PDB entry 6ZN8 | X-ray diffraction, 3.21 A resolution | chains A and B of the 3 polymer chains in the assembly

== Chain A (and B) ==
Protein: Endoribonuclease VapD
Source organism: Haemophilus influenzae (strain 86-028NP)
Notes: EC 3.1.-.-; chain B of this document is another copy of the same molecule, construct and numbering; everything in this record applies to it too
UniProtKB: Q4QN95 (Q4QN95_HAEI8); numbering as in UniProt (aligned over 2-92)
Amino-acid sequence (100 residues; numbered 1 to 100; the number before each row is that of its first residue):
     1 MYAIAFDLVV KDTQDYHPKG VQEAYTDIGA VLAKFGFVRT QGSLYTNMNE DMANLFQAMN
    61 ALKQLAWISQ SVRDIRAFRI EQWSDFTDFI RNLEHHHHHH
Disordered / not traced: 91-100 (chain B: 92-100)
Modified residues: Mse-1 (selenomethionine); Mse-48, Mse-52, Mse-59 (selenomethionine; parent Met)
Construct notes: initiating methionine (1); expression tag (93-100)
Reported in the primary citation:
  - self-association interface (contacts with another copy of this molecule); pairs are residue here / residue on that copy: Arg-79/Glu-81, Leu-44, Phe-78, Arg-79, Arg-79, Ile-80, Glu-81, Glu-81
  - catalytic residues: Asp-7 (citing earlier work)

== Chain A / chain B interface ==
Residue-residue contacts (56):
  Gln-41(A) / Ala-5(B)
  Gln-41(A) / Phe-6(B)
  Gln-41(A) / Asp-7(B)
  Gln-41(A) / Arg-76(B)
  Ser-43(A) / Ser-43(B)
  Mse-59(A) / Phe-86(B)  hydrophobic
  Mse-59(A) / Phe-89(B)
  Leu-62(A) / Phe-89(B)  hydrophobic
  Lys-63(A) / Asp-88(B)
  Lys-63(A) / Phe-89(B)
  Ile-68(A) / Phe-89(B)  hydrophobic
  Ser-69(A) / Phe-89(B)
  Ser-69(A) / Ile-90(B)
  Asp-74(A) / Gln-41(B)
  Ile-75(A) / Asp-85(B)
  Ile-75(A) / Phe-86(B)  hydrogen bond (backbone-backbone)
  Ile-75(A) / Phe-89(B)  hydrophobic
  Arg-76(A) / Gln-41(B)  hydrogen bond
  Arg-76(A) / Trp-83(B)
  Arg-76(A) / Ser-84(B)
  Ala-77(A) / Trp-83(B)
  Ala-77(A) / Ser-84(B)  hydrogen bond (backbone-backbone)
  Ala-77(A) / Phe-86(B)  hydrophobic
  Phe-78(A) / Leu-44(B)  hydrophobic
  Phe-78(A) / Ile-80(B)  hydrophobic
  Phe-78(A) / Gln-82(B)
  Phe-78(A) / Trp-83(B)  hydrophobic
  Arg-79(A) / Arg-79(B)
  Arg-79(A) / Ile-80(B)
  Arg-79(A) / Glu-81(B)  hydrogen bond (backbone-backbone)
  Arg-79(A) / Gln-82(B)  hydrogen bond (backbone-backbone)
  Ile-80(A) / Phe-78(B)  hydrophobic
  Ile-80(A) / Arg-79(B)
  Glu-81(A) / Phe-78(B)
  Glu-81(A) / Arg-79(B)  salt bridge
  Glu-81(A) / Glu-81(B)
  Gln-82(A) / Tyr-2(B)
  Gln-82(A) / Ala-77(B)
  Gln-82(A) / Phe-78(B)
  Gln-82(A) / Arg-79(B)
  Trp-83(A) / Arg-76(B)
  Trp-83(A) / Ala-77(B)
  Trp-83(A) / Phe-78(B)  hydrophobic
  Ser-84(A) / Arg-76(B)
  Ser-84(A) / Ala-77(B)  hydrogen bond (backbone-backbone)
  Asp-85(A) / Ile-75(B)
  Asp-85(A) / Arg-76(B)  salt bridge
  Phe-86(A) / Mse-59(B)  hydrophobic
  Phe-86(A) / Ile-75(B)  hydrogen bond (backbone-backbone)
  Phe-86(A) / Ala-77(B)  hydrophobic
  Asp-88(A) / Lys-63(B)
  Phe-89(A) / Mse-59(B)  hydrophobic
  Phe-89(A) / Lys-63(B)
  Phe-89(A) / Ile-68(B)  hydrophobic
  Phe-89(A) / Ile-75(B)  hydrophobic
  Ile-90(A) / Lys-63(B)
Also at the interface, not in a pair above, chain A (26 interface residues in all): Asp-7, Thr-40, Leu-44
Also at the interface, not in a pair above, chain B (31 interface residues in all): Gly-42, Phe-56, Ser-69, Val-72, Asp-74, Arg-91

== Overview ==
Chain A and chain B form an interface of 26 and 31 residues respectively, with 7 hydrogen bonds and 2 salt
bridges. Polar contacts include Glu-81(A)/Arg-79(B), Asp-85(A)/Arg-76(B) and Arg-76(A)/Gln-41(B). From the
paper: the catalytic residue Asp-7(A); a self-association interface involving Leu-44(A), Phe-78(A) and
Arg-79(A) among others.
Chain A and chain B are both Endoribonuclease VapD (Haemophilus influenzae (strain 86-028NP)); the structure,
Crystal structure of the H. influenzae VapXD toxin-antitoxin complex, was determined by X-ray diffraction
together with 6ZI0 and 6ZI1 from the same study.
